PDB entry 6APU | X-ray diffraction, 1.84 A resolution | chains A and B

Chain A (and B):
Name: Hypoxanthine-guanine phosphoribosyltransferase
Organism: Trypanosoma brucei brucei
Notes: EC 2.4.2.8; chain B of this document is another copy of the same molecule, construct and numbering; everything in this record applies to it too
UniProtKB: Q07010 (HPRT_TRYBB); residues 1-210 here = UniProt positions 1-210
Sequence (216 residues; numbered -5 to 210; the number before each row is that of its first residue; numbers below 1 keep their minus sign (His-5 is residue -5)):
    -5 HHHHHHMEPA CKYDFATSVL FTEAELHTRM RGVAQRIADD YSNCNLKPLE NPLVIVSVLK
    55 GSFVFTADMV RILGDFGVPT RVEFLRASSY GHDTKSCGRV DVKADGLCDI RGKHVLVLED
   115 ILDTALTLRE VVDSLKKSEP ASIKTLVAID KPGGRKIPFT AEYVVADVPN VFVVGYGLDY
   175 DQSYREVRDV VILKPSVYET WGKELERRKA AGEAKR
Unresolved in the structure: -5 to 4, 85-102, 200-210 (chain B: -5 to 3, 81-102, 203-210)
Sequence notes: expression tag (-5 to 0)
Ion coordination: Mg2+ site 1 near Asp114 (its only coordinating residue here); Mg2+ site 2: Asp173 (together with sulfate ion)
Residues lining bound ligands: 3L6 ((2-{[2-(2-amino-6-oxo-1,6-dihydro-9H-purin-9-yl)ethyl](3-aminopropyl)amino}ethyl)phosphonic acid): Glu113, Asp114, Ile115, Leu116, Asp117, Thr118, Ala119, Leu120, Thr121, Lys145, Val165, Phe166, Val167, Val168, Leu172, Asp173
UniProt features mapped onto this chain:
  - active site: Asp117 (Proton acceptor)
  - binding site (GMP): Lys54, Glu113 to Thr121, Lys145, Asp173
  - binding site (Mg(2+)): Asp173
From the paper describing this entry:
  - binding site for 3L6: Asp117 to Thr121, Lys145, Phe166, Val167, Asp173
  - Mg2+ coordination: Asp173
  - binding site for sulfate ion: Lys54, Gly55

Interface between chain A and chain B:
Contacting residue pairs - 62 pairs, chain A then chain B:
  Pro42(A) - Ser177(B)
  Pro42(A) - Tyr178(B)
  Leu43(A) - Tyr174(B)
  Leu43(A) - Asp175(B)
  Leu43(A) - Ser177(B)  hydrogen bond (backbone-side chain)
  Leu43(A) - Trp195(B)
  Glu44(A) - Arg202(B)
  Leu53(A) - Leu53(B)  hydrophobic
  Leu53(A) - Phe78(B)  hydrophobic
  Lys54(A) - Val76(B)
  Lys54(A) - Glu77(B)  salt bridge
  Lys54(A) - Phe78(B)
  Phe57(A) - Thr60(B)
  Phe57(A) - Ala61(B)  hydrophobic
  Phe57(A) - Val76(B)  hydrophobic
  Phe57(A) - Phe78(B)  hydrophobic
  Val58(A) - Ala61(B)  hydrophobic
  Val58(A) - Arg65(B)
  Thr60(A) - Phe57(B)
  Ala61(A) - Phe57(B)  hydrophobic
  Ala61(A) - Val58(B)  hydrophobic
  Ala61(A) - Ala61(B)  hydrophobic
  Asp62(A) - Arg65(B)  salt bridge
  Val64(A) - Phe57(B)  hydrophobic
  Val64(A) - Glu180(B)
  Arg65(A) - Val58(B)
  Arg65(A) - Asp62(B)  salt bridge
  Arg65(A) - Arg65(B)
  Arg65(A) - Tyr170(B)
  Arg65(A) - Glu180(B)
  Arg65(A) - Arg182(B)
  Ile66(A) - Arg182(B)
  Asp69(A) - Arg182(B)  salt bridge
  Pro73(A) - Glu180(B)
  Thr74(A) - Gln176(B)
  Thr74(A) - Glu180(B)  hydrogen bond (backbone-side chain)
  Arg75(A) - Gln176(B)
  Val76(A) - Lys54(B)  hydrogen bond (backbone-side chain)
  Val76(A) - Phe57(B)  hydrophobic
  Val76(A) - Arg179(B)
  Glu77(A) - Lys54(B)  salt bridge
  Phe78(A) - Phe57(B)  hydrophobic
  Arg80(A) - Leu53(B)
  Arg80(A) - Arg80(B)
  Tyr170(A) - Arg65(B)
  Tyr174(A) - Leu43(B)
  Asp175(A) - Leu43(B)
  Gln176(A) - Thr74(B)
  Gln176(A) - Arg75(B)
  Ser177(A) - Pro42(B)
  Ser177(A) - Leu43(B)  hydrogen bond (side chain-backbone)
  Tyr178(A) - Pro42(B)
  Arg179(A) - Val76(B)
  Glu180(A) - Val64(B)
  Glu180(A) - Arg65(B)
  Glu180(A) - Pro73(B)
  Glu180(A) - Thr74(B)  hydrogen bond (side chain-backbone)
  Arg182(A) - Arg65(B)
  Arg182(A) - Ile66(B)
  Arg182(A) - Asp69(B)  salt bridge
  Trp195(A) - Leu43(B)
  Trp195(A) - Glu44(B)
Other interface residues (no listed pair), chain A (35 interface residues in all): Glu17, Gly68, Val72, Val191
Other interface residues (no listed pair), chain B (36 interface residues in all): Glu17, Pro46, Gly68, Val191

Overview:
Chain A and chain B form an interface of 35 and 36 residues respectively; the contacts include 5 hydrogen
bonds and 6 salt bridges. Among the polar pairs are Lys54(A)-Glu77(B), Asp62(A)-Arg65(B) and
Asp69(A)-Arg182(B). The paper reports a binding site for 3L6 at Asp117(A), Lys145(A) and Phe166(A) among
others; a binding site for sulfate ion at Lys54(A) and Gly55(A).
Both chains are Hypoxanthine-guanine phosphoribosyltransferase (Trypanosoma brucei brucei). Entry 6APU
(Crystal structure of Trypanosoma brucei hypoxanthine-guanine phosphoribosyltranferase in complex with
(2-{[2-(2-amino-6-oxo-1,6-dihydro-9H-purin-9-yl)ethyl](3-aminopropyl)amino}ethyl)phosphonic acid) was
determined by X-ray diffraction, deposited together with 6APS, 6APT, 6APV, 6AQO and 6AR9.
